1E3W - chains C and D of the 4 polymer chains in the assembly; structure by X-ray diffraction, 2.00 A resolution.

[Chain C (and D)]
Name: Short chain 3-hydroxyacyl-CoA dehydrogenase
Organism: Rattus norvegicus
Notes: EC 1.1.1.35; chain D of this document is another copy of the same molecule, construct and numbering; everything in this record applies to it too
UniProt: O70351 (HCD2_RAT); residues 2-261 here correspond to UniProt positions 1-260 (UniProt number = residue number - 1)
Sequence (261 residues; each row starts with the number of its first residue):
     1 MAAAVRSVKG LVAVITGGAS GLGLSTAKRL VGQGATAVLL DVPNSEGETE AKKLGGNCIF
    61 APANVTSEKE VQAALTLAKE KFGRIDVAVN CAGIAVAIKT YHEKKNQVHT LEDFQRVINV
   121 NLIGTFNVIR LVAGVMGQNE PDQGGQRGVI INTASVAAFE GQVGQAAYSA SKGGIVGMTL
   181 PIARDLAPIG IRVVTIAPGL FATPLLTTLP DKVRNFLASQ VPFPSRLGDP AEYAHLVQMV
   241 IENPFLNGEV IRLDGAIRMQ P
Not modelled in the structure: 1-6, 208-214 (chain D: 1-6)
Curated features (UniProtKB/Swiss-Prot):
  - modified residue: A3 (N-acetylalanine)
Residues lining bound ligands: NAD (nicotinamide-adenine-dinucleotide): G17, A19, S20, G21, L22, G23, D41, V42, A63, N64, V65, C91, A92, G93, I94, V120, T153, A154, S155, Y168, K172, P198, G199, L200, F201, T203, P204, L205, L206

[Interface between chain C and chain D]
Contacting residue pairs (93; chain C residue first):
  T66(C) with L111(D)
  E68(C) with L111(D)
  K99(C) with D185(D)
  T100(C) with F126(D); R130(D); I182(D); D185(D), hydrogen bond
  Y101(C) with G134(D); I189(D), hydrophobic
  E103(C) with I189(D)
  V108(C) with R130(D)
  H109(C) with F126(D); R130(D), hydrogen bond (backbone-side chain)
  T110(C) with R130(D)
  L111(C) with I123(D), hydrophobic; N127(D); R130(D)
  F114(C) with I123(D), hydrophobic; F126(D), hydrophobic; M178(D), hydrophobic
  Q115(C) with Q115(D); N119(D), hydrogen bond; I123(D)
  I118(C) with I118(D), hydrophobic; L122(D), hydrophobic; I123(D), hydrophobic
  N119(C) with Q115(D), hydrogen bond
  I123(C) with L111(D), hydrophobic; F114(D), hydrophobic; Q115(D); I118(D), hydrophobic
  F126(C) with T100(D); H109(D); F114(D), hydrophobic; A166(D), hydrophobic
  N127(C) with L111(D)
  I129(C) with T100(D)
  R130(C) with T100(D); V108(D); H109(D), hydrogen bond (side chain-backbone); T110(D); L111(D)
  A158(C) with G177(D)
  F159(C) with L180(D)
  E160(C) with L180(D); R184(D), hydrogen bond (backbone-side chain)
  G161(C) with P181(D); R184(D), hydrogen bond (backbone-side chain)
  Q162(C) with P181(D); R184(D)
  V163(C) with R184(D); D185(D)
  G164(C) with D185(D), hydrogen bond (backbone-side chain)
  A166(C) with M178(D); I182(D), hydrophobic
  S169(C) with G177(D); P181(D)
  A170(C) with G174(D); M178(D), hydrophobic
  G173(C) with G173(D); G174(D)
  G174(C) with A170(D); G173(D); G174(D)
  G177(C) with A158(D); S169(D)
  M178(C) with F114(D), hydrophobic; A166(D); A170(D), hydrophobic
  L180(C) with F159(D); E160(D)
  P181(C) with G161(D); Q162(D); A166(D); S169(D)
  I182(C) with T100(D); A166(D), hydrophobic
  R184(C) with E160(D), hydrogen bond (side chain-backbone); G161(D), hydrogen bond (side chain-backbone); Q162(D); V163(D); M259(D), hydrogen bond (side chain-backbone); Q260(D); P261(D)
  D185(C) with K99(D); T100(D), hydrogen bond; V163(D); G164(D), hydrogen bond (side chain-backbone)
  I189(C) with Y101(D), hydrophobic; E103(D)
  M259(C) with R184(D), hydrogen bond (backbone-side chain)
  Q260(C) with R184(D)
  P261(C) with R184(D)
Other interface residues (no listed pair), chain C (49 interface residues in all): L122, A133, G134, A157, Q165, L186, P188
Other interface residues (no listed pair), chain D (49 interface residues in all): T66, I129, L131, A133, R147, A157, Q165, L186

[In short]
The chain C/chain D interface involves 49 residues from each chain, with 14 hydrogen bonds. Among the polar
pairs are T100(C)-D185(D), H109(C)-R130(D) and Q115(C)-N119(D). Bound to chain C: NAD.
Both chains are Short chain 3-hydroxyacyl-CoA dehydrogenase (Rattus norvegicus). Entry 1E3W (Rat brain
3-hydroxyacyl-CoA dehydrogenase binary complex with NADH and 3-keto butyrate) was determined by X-ray
diffraction, deposited together with 1E3S and 1E6W.
